PDB entry 7QHM | electron microscopy, 2.80 A resolution | chains O and V of the 26 polymer chains in the assembly

== Chain O ==
Name: Cytochrome bc1 complex cytochrome b subunit
From: Corynebacterium glutamicum ATCC 13032
Notes: EC 7.1.1.8
Reference sequence: Q79VE9 (QCRB_CORGL); residue numbers follow UniProt; this construct covers 1-539
Chain sequence (539 residues; each row starts with the number of its first residue):
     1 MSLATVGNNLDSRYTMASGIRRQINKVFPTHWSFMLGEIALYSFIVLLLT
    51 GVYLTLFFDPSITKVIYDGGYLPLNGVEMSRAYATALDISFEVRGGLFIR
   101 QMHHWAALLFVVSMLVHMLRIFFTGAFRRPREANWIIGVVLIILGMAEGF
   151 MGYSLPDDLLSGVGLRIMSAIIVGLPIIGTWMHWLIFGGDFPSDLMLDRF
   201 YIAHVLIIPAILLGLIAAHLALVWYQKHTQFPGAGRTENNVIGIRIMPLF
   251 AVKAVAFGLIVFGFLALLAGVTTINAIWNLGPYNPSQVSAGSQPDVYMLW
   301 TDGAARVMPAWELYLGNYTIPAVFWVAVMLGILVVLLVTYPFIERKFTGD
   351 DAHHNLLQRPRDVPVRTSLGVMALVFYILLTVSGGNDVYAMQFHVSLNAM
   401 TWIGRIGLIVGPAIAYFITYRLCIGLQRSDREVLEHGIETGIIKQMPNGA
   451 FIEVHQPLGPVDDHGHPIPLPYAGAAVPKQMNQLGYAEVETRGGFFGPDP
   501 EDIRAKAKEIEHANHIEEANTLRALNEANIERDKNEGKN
Disordered / not traced: 535-539
Metal / ion sites: heme Fe site 1: His103, His204; heme Fe site 2: His117, His219
Ligand contacts:
  - 1,2-Distearoyl-sn-glycerophosphoethanolamine (3PE), molecule 1: Met1, Leu3, Ala4, Met247, Pro248, Val252
  - 1,2-Distearoyl-sn-glycerophosphoethanolamine (3PE), molecule 2: Val296, Leu299, Thr381, Val382, Gly385, Val388, Tyr389, Gln392, Phe393
  - 9YF ((2R)-2-(hexadecanoyloxy)-3-{[(S)-hydroxy{[(1R,2R,3R,4R,5R,6S)-2,3,4,5,6-pentahydroxycyclohexyl]oxy}phosphoryl]oxy}propyl (9S)-9-methyloctadecanoate), molecule 1: Glu92, Val93, Arg94
  - 9YF, molecule 2: Ser396, Asn398, Ala399, Trp402, Ile403, Ile406
  - diacyl glycerol (DGA): Trp311, Glu312, Leu313, Trp325, Val328, Met329, Ile332
  - heme (HEM), molecule 1: Ser33, Phe34, Met35, Leu36, Gly37, Glu38, Ala40, Leu41, Phe110, Met114, His117, Met118, Arg120, Ile121, Ala126, Arg131, Asn134, Trp135, Gly138, Val139, Leu141, Ile142, Ile216, His219, Leu220, Val223, His228, Thr229
  - heme (HEM), molecule 2: Phe44, Leu47, Leu48, Gly51, Val52, Leu54, Thr55, Phe58, Arg100, His103, His104, Ala107, Phe110, Gly145, Glu148, Gly149, Gly152, Tyr153, Leu155, Pro156, Tyr201, His204, Val205, Pro209, Leu212, Asn275, Tyr297
  - IZL ([(2R)-3-[[(1S,2R,3S,4S,5R,6R)-2-[(2R,3S,4S,5S,6R)-6-[[(2S,3S,4S,5S,6R)-6-[[(2S,3S,4S,5S,6R)-6-(hydroxymethyl)-3-[(2R,3S,4S,5S,6R)-6-(hydroxymethyl)-3,4,5-tris(oxidanyl)oxan-2-yl]oxy-4,5-bis(oxidanyl)oxan-2-yl]oxymethyl]-3,4,5-tris(oxidanyl)oxan-2-yl]oxymethyl]-3,4,5-tris(oxidanyl)oxan-2-yl]oxy-3,4,5-tris(oxidanyl)-6-[(2R,3S,4S,5S,6R)-3,4,5-tris(oxidanyl)-6-(undecanoyloxymethyl)oxan-2-yl]oxy-cyclohexyl]oxy-oxidanyl-phosphoryl]oxy-2-undecanoyloxy-propyl] (10R)-10-methyldodecanoate): Ile177, Ile178, Thr180, Trp181, Met182, Leu185, Asn317, Tyr318
  - lycopene (LYC): Val111, Leu115, Met118, Ile142, Met146, Trp300, Leu333, Leu337, Met372, Ala373, Phe376, Tyr377, Leu408, Ile409, Pro412, Ala413
  - menaquinone-9 (MQ9), molecule 1: Phe28, Glu38, Leu41, Tyr42, Ile45, Leu220, Val223, Trp224, Phe250, Ala254, Val255, Gly258, Leu259, Phe262
  - menaquinone-9 (MQ9), molecule 2: Val46, Leu48, Leu49, Thr50, Val52, Tyr53, Leu56, Phe98, Ile99, Met102, Leu206, Ile207, Pro209, Ala210, Ile211, Leu213, Phe262, Ala266
  - menaquinone-9 (MQ9), molecule 3: Leu144, Ile207, Ile208, Ile211
  - stigmatellin a (SMA): Phe150, Met151, Tyr153, Leu160, Val163, Gly164, Ile167, Met168, Ile171, Ile172, Ile186, Ser292, Gln293, Pro294, Met298, Thr301, Asp302, Ala305, Arg306, Val326, Ala327, Leu330
What the authors report for this chain:
  - binding site for stigmatellin a: Tyr153, Pro294
  - catalytic residues: Lys253, Asp295, Asp302, Arg306, Asp387, Glu453
  - binding site for menaquinone-9: Glu38

== Chain V ==
Name: Uncharacterized membrane protein Cgl2017/cg2211
From: Corynebacterium glutamicum ATCC 13032
Reference sequence: Q8NP09 (Y2017_CORGL); residues 1-147 here = UniProt positions 1-147
Chain sequence (147 residues; numbered 1 to 147; the number before each row is that of its first residue):
     1 MAGSSHTIEPEIYRGVSTLDEPSAAWGWHGLKRNTIQLAGWISVLFMLGY
    51 NFGNHKGHVETIWLLVITALLVIGLLIHLFEPKLSQVRTITSRNKPVGHV
   101 EPDWTYDQATLTGTWGNLTDSQLRSVNIEPSRVAHLRAADSAKELDN
Disordered / not traced: 1-4, 140-147
Ligand contacts:
  - 9YF ((2R)-2-(hexadecanoyloxy)-3-{[(S)-hydroxy{[(1R,2R,3R,4R,5R,6S)-2,3,4,5,6-pentahydroxycyclohexyl]oxy}phosphoryl]oxy}propyl (9S)-9-methyloctadecanoate): Val59, Glu60, Trp63, Ile67
  - diacyl glycerol (DGA), molecule 1: Leu45, Phe46, Gly49, Phe52
  - diacyl glycerol (DGA), molecule 2: Val59, Ile62, Trp63, Val66, Ile67, Leu70
  - IX7 ([(2R)-3-[[(1S,2R,3R,4S,5S,6R)-2-[(2R,3S,4S,5S,6R)-6-(hexadecanoyloxymethyl)-3,4,5-tris(oxidanyl)oxan-2-yl]oxy-6-[(2R,3S,4S,5S,6R)-6-(hydroxymethyl)-3,4,5-tris(oxidanyl)oxan-2-yl]oxy-3,4,5-tris(oxidanyl)cyclohexyl]oxy-oxidanyl-phosphoryl]oxy-2-undecanoyloxy-propyl] (10S)-10-methylhenicosanoate): Lys56, Gly57, His58, Val59, Ile62, Val66
  - lycopene (LYC): Ile36, Ala39, Gly40, Ser43, Leu71, Gly74, Leu75, Ile77, His78

== How chain O and chain V interact ==
Pairs across the interface - 52 pairs, chain O then chain V:
  Pro309(O) - Tyr50(V)  hydrophobic
  Ala310(O) - Asn54(V)
  Trp311(O) - Gly49(V)
  Trp311(O) - Phe52(V)  hydrogen bond (side chain-backbone)
  Tyr340(O) - Trp28(V)
  Glu344(O) - Trp28(V)
  Phe347(O) - Arg14(V)  hydrogen bond (backbone-side chain)
  Phe347(O) - Trp28(V)  hydrophobic
  Thr348(O) - Arg14(V)  hydrogen bond (backbone-side chain)
  Thr348(O) - Trp28(V)
  Gln358(O) - Trp26(V)  hydrogen bond (side chain-backbone)
  Gln358(O) - Gly27(V)
  Asp362(O) - Ser23(V)  hydrogen bond
  Asp362(O) - Gly27(V)
  Asp362(O) - His29(V)  hydrogen bond (backbone-side chain)
  Val363(O) - Trp28(V)
  Pro364(O) - Trp28(V)
  Pro364(O) - His29(V)
  Val365(O) - Trp28(V)  hydrogen bond (backbone-backbone)
  Val365(O) - His29(V)
  Val365(O) - Gly30(V)
  Val365(O) - Leu31(V)
  Trp402(O) - His55(V)
  Trp402(O) - Glu60(V)
  Trp402(O) - Leu64(V)  hydrophobic
  Arg405(O) - Tyr50(V)  hydrogen bond (backbone-side chain)
  Ile406(O) - Met47(V)  hydrophobic
  Ile406(O) - Leu64(V)  hydrophobic
  Ile406(O) - Ile67(V)  hydrophobic
  Ile409(O) - Ser43(V)
  Ile409(O) - Phe46(V)  hydrophobic
  Ile409(O) - Met47(V)  hydrophobic
  Val410(O) - Ile67(V)  hydrophobic
  Tyr416(O) - Leu31(V)
  Tyr420(O) - Glu21(V)  hydrogen bond
  Tyr420(O) - His29(V)
  Tyr420(O) - Gly30(V)  hydrogen bond (side chain-backbone)
  Ile424(O) - Glu21(V)
  Gln427(O) - Glu21(V)
  Gln427(O) - Pro22(V)
  Gln427(O) - Ser23(V)  hydrogen bond
  Gln427(O) - His29(V)
  Arg428(O) - Leu19(V)
  Arg428(O) - Asp20(V)  hydrogen bond (side chain-backbone)
  Arg428(O) - Pro22(V)
  Arg431(O) - Pro22(V)
  Arg431(O) - Ser23(V)  hydrogen bond
  Asp462(O) - Ser5(V)  hydrogen bond
  His466(O) - Ser5(V)
  Tyr472(O) - Trp26(V)
  Ala473(O) - Trp26(V)
  Gly474(O) - Trp26(V)
Other interface residues (no listed pair), chain O (31 interface residues in all): Leu369, Glu435, Pro469
Other interface residues (no listed pair), chain V (26 interface residues in all): His6, Thr7

== Summary ==
The interface between chain O and chain V involves 31 residues on one side and 26 on the other; the contacts
include 14 hydrogen bonds. Polar pairs include Trp311(O)-Phe52(V), Phe347(O)-Arg14(V) and Thr348(O)-Arg14(V).
From the paper: catalytic residues Lys253(O), Asp295(O) and Asp302(O) among others; a binding site for
stigmatellin a at Tyr153(O) and Pro294(O).
Here chain O is Cytochrome bc1 complex cytochrome b subunit and chain V is Uncharacterized membrane protein
Cgl2017/cg2211, both from Corynebacterium glutamicum ATCC 13032. Entry 7QHM (Cytochrome bcc-aa3 supercomplex
(respiratory supercomplex III2/IV2) from Corynebacterium glutamicum (stigmatellin and azide bound)) was
determined by electron microscopy together with 7QHO from the same study.
